6K72 - chains E and H of the 14 polymer chains in the assembly; structure by electron microscopy, 4.60 A resolution (low resolution: residue-level contacts below are approximate; hydrogen-bond / salt-bridge calls are withheld).

# Chain E
Protein: Translation initiation factor eIF-2B subunit gamma
From: Homo sapiens
Reference sequence: Q9NR50 (EI2BG_HUMAN); residues 1-452 here = UniProt positions 1-452
Amino-acid sequence (452 residues; each row starts with the number of its first residue):
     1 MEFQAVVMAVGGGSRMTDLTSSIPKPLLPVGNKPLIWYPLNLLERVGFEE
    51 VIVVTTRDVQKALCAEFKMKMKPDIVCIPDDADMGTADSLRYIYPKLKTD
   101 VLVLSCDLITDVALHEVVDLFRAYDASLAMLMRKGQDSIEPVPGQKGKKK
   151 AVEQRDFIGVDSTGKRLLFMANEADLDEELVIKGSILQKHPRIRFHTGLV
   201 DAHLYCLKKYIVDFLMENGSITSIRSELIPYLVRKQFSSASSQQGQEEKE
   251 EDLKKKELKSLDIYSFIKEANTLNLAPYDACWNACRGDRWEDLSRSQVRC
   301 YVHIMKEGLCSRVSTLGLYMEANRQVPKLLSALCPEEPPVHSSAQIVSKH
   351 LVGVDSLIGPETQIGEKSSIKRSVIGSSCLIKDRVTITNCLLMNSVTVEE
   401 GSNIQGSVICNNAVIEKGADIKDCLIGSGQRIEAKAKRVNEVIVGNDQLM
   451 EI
Not modelled in the structure: 13-25, 57-60, 135-154, 236-240, 244-259, 268-271, 293-341, 445-452
Swiss-Prot annotation at these positions:
  - modified residue: Met1 (N-acetylmethionine), Ser260 (Phosphoserine)
  - natural variant: Leu27 (L27Q: In VWM3), Gly47 (G47E: In VWM3), Ala87 (A87V: In VWM3), Arg225 (R225Q: In VWM3), Ile346 (I346T: In VWM3)

# Chain H
Protein: Translation initiation factor eIF-2B subunit delta
From: Homo sapiens
Reference sequence: Q9UI10 (EI2BD_HUMAN); residues 1-523 here = UniProt positions 1-523
Amino-acid sequence (523 residues; row label = number of the first residue in the row):
     1 MAAVAVAVREDSGSGMKAELPPGPGAVGREMTKEEKLQLRKEKKQQKKKR
    51 KEEKGAEPETGSAVSAAQCQVGPTRELPESGIQLGTPREKVPAGRSKAEL
   101 RAERRAKQEAERALKQARKGEQGGPPPKASPSTAGETPSGVKRLPEYPQV
   151 DDLLLRRLVKKPERQQVPTRKDYGSKVSLFSHLPQYSRQNSLTQFMSIPS
   201 SVIHPAMVRLGLQYSQGLVSGSNARCIALLRALQQVIQDYTTPPNEELSR
   251 DLVNKLKPYMSFLTQCRPLSASMHNAIKFLNKEITSVGSSKREEEAKSEL
   301 RAAIDRYVQEKIVLAAQAISRFAYQKISNGDVILVYGCSSLVSRILQEAW
   351 TEGRRFRVVVVDSRPWLEGRHTLRSLVHAGVPASYLLIPAASYVLPEVSK
   401 VLLGAHALLANGSVMSRVGTAQLALVARAHNVPVLVCCETYKFCERVQTD
   451 AFVSNELDDPDDLQCKRGEHVALANWQNHASLRLLNLVYDVTPPELVDLV
   501 ITELGMIPCSSVPVVLRVKSSDQ
Not modelled in the structure: 1-165, 523
Swiss-Prot annotation at these positions:
  - region: Arg170 to Leu179 (May bind the chemical integrated stress response (ISR) inhibitor ISRIB)
  - modified residue: Ala2 (N-acetylalanine), Ser12 (Phosphoserine), Thr86 (Phosphothreonine), Ser130 (Phosphoserine)
  - natural variant: Arg209 (R209Q: In VWM4), Ala228 (A228V: In VWM4), Leu269 (L269R: In VWM4), Arg357 (R357Q: In VWM4), Arg374 (R374C: In VWM4), Cys465 (C465R: In VWM4), Tyr489 (Y489H: In VWM4)

# How chain E and chain H interact
Contacting residue pairs (23; chain E residue first):
  Met1(E) - Pro205(H)
  Glu2(E) - Ile198(H)
  Phe3(E) - Pro199(H)
  Phe3(E) - Pro205(H)
  Val46(E) - Pro199(H)
  Gly47(E) - Ser197(H)
  Gly47(E) - Pro199(H)
  Phe48(E) - Pro199(H)
  His115(E) - Ser191(H)
  His115(E) - Thr193(H)
  His115(E) - Ile198(H)
  Val118(E) - Ile198(H)
  Asp119(E) - Thr193(H)
  Asp119(E) - Leu212(H)
  Phe121(E) - Arg209(H)
  Arg122(E) - Ile198(H)
  Arg122(E) - Val208(H)
  Arg122(E) - Arg209(H)
  Arg122(E) - Gln213(H)
  Ala123(E) - Leu212(H)
  Ala123(E) - Gln213(H)
  Asp125(E) - Arg209(H)
  Asp125(E) - Gln213(H)
Also at the interface, not in a pair above, chain E (16 interface residues in all): Leu114, Tyr124, Ala126
Also at the interface, not in a pair above, chain H (15 interface residues in all): Met196, Ser200, His204, Gln216, Leu218

# Overview
16 residues of chain E face 15 of chain H across their interface.
Here chain E is Translation initiation factor eIF-2B subunit gamma and chain H is Translation initiation
factor eIF-2B subunit delta, both from Homo sapiens. Entry 6K72 (eIF2(aP) - eIF2B complex) was determined by
electron microscopy together with 6K71, 6JLY and 6JLZ from the same study.
